PDB entry 4A0W | electron microscopy, 13.90 A resolution (very low resolution: no residue pairs are listed; an interface is given only as per-side residue counts) | chains A and C of the 16 polymer chains in the assembly

Chain A (and C):
Protein: T-complex protein 1 subunit beta
Source organism: Bos taurus
Notes: chain C of this document is another copy of the same molecule, construct and numbering; everything in this record applies to it too
UniProt: Q3ZBH0 (TCPB_BOVIN); residues 1-513 here correspond to UniProt positions 14-526 (UniProt number = residue number + 13)
Sequence (513 residues; numbered 1 to 513; the number before each row is that of its first residue):
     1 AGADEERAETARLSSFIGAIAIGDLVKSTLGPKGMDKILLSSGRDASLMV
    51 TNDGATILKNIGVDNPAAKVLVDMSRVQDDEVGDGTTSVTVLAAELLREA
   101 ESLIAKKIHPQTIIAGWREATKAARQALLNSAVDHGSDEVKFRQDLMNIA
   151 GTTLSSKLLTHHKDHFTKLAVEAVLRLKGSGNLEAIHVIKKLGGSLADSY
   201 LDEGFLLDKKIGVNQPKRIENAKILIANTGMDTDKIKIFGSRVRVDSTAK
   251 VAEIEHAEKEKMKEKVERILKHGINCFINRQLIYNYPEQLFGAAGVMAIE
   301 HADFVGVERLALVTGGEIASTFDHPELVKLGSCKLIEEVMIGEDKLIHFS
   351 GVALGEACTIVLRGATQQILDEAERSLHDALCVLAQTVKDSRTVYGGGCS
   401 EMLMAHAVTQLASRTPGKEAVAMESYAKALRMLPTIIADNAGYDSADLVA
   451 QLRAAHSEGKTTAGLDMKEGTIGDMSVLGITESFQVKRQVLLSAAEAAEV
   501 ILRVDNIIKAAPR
Curated features (UniProtKB/Swiss-Prot):
  - binding site (ADP): Gly31, Gly85, Thr86, Thr87, Ser88, Ser155, Ser156, Gly397, Glu482, Lys487
  - binding site (ATP): Gly31, Gly85, Thr86, Thr87, Glu482, Lys487
  - binding site (Mg(2+)): Asp84
  - modified residue: Ser47 (Phosphoserine), Lys141 (N6-acetyllysine), Lys168 (N6-acetyllysine), Ser247 (Phosphoserine), Thr248 (Phosphothreonine)
  - cross-link: Lys235 (Glycyl lysine isopeptide (Lys-Gly) (interchain with G-Cter in SUMO2))

Chain A / chain C interface:
At this resolution (14 A) residue pairs are not listed: 18 residues of chain A and 17 of chain C lie at the interface.

Overview:
18 residues of chain A and 17 residues of chain C are in contact. UniProt lists 10 ADP-binding residues, 6
ATP-binding residues and Mg2+-binding residue Asp84(A) on chain A.
Chain A and chain C are both T-complex protein 1 subunit beta (Bos taurus); the structure, model built against
symmetry-free cryo-EM map of TRiC-ADP-AlFx, was determined by electron microscopy (same publication as 4A0O,
4A0V and 4A13).
